PDB entry 4FAO | X-ray diffraction, 3.36 A resolution | chains A and E of the 6 polymer chains in the assembly

[Chain A]
Molecule: Growth/differentiation factor 2
Source organism: Homo sapiens
UniProtKB: Q9UK05 (GDF2_HUMAN); residues 1-110 here correspond to UniProt positions 320-429 (UniProt number = residue number + 319)
Sequence (110 residues; row label = number of the first residue in the row):
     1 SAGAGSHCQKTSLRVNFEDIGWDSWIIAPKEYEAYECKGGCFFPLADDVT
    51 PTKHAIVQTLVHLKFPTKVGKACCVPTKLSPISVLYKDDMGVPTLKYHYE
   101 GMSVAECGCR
Not modelled in the structure: 1-5
UniProt features mapped onto this chain:
  - region: Ser83 to Tyr97 (Interaction with ENG)
Cystine bridges: Cys8-Cys74, Cys37-Cys107, Cys41-Cys109
From the paper describing this entry:
  - specificity-determining residues: Ser24 (by similarity / conservation)
  - specificity-determining residues: Arg14, Lys30, Lys53, Ser80

[Chain E]
Molecule: Activin receptor type-2B
Source organism: Homo sapiens
Notes: fragment: Extracellular domain
UniProtKB: Q13705 (AVR2B_HUMAN); residues 1-116 here correspond to UniProt positions 19-134 (UniProt number = residue number + 18)
Sequence (124 residues; row label = number of the first residue in the row; numbers below 1 keep their minus sign (Gly-1 is residue -1)):
    -1 GASGRGEAETRECIYYNANWELERTNQSGLERCEGEQDKRLHCYASWRNS
    49 SGTIELVKKGCWLDDFNCYDRQECVATEENPQVYFCCCEGNFCNERFTHL
    99 PEAGGPEVTYEPPPTAPTGDDDDK
Not modelled in the structure: -1 to 8, 100-122
Construct notes: expression tag (-1 to 0, 117-122)
UniProt features mapped onto this chain:
  - glycosylation (N-linked (GlcNAc...) asparagine): Asn24, Asn47
Cystine bridges: Cys11-Cys41, Cys31-Cys59, Cys66-Cys85, Cys72-Cys84, Cys86-Cys91
Covalent attachments: N-acetylglucosamine (NAG) linked to Asn24, Asn47
From the paper describing this entry:
  - post-translational modification sites: Asn24

[Interface between chain A and chain E]
Pairs across the interface (36; chain A residue first):
  Arg14(A) - Phe64(E)
  Ile27(A) - Val81(E)  hydrophobic
  Ala28(A) - Trp60(E)
  Ala28(A) - Phe83(E)  hydrophobic
  Pro29(A) - Trp60(E)
  Pro29(A) - Asp63(E)
  Lys30(A) - Glu76(E)
  Glu31(A) - Phe64(E)
  Glu31(A) - Asn65(E)
  Tyr32(A) - Phe64(E)  hydrophobic
  Glu33(A) - Phe64(E)
  Lys78(A) - Glu34(E)
  Ser80(A) - Glu34(E)  hydrogen bond
  Ser80(A) - Lys37(E)
  Pro81(A) - Leu61(E)
  Ser83(A) - Trp60(E)
  Ser83(A) - Leu61(E)  hydrogen bond (side chain-backbone)
  Val84(A) - Trp60(E)  hydrophobic
  Leu85(A) - Ser44(E)
  Leu85(A) - Trp60(E)
  Leu85(A) - Phe83(E)  hydrophobic
  Lys87(A) - Gln80(E)
  Gly91(A) - Arg46(E)
  Val92(A) - Asn17(E)
  Pro93(A) - Arg46(E)
  Pro93(A) - Val55(E)  hydrophobic
  Pro93(A) - Lys56(E)  hydrogen bond (backbone-side chain)
  Pro93(A) - Val81(E)  hydrophobic
  Thr94(A) - Glu21(E)
  Thr94(A) - Lys56(E)
  Leu95(A) - Tyr42(E)
  Leu95(A) - Trp60(E)  hydrophobic
  Tyr97(A) - Glu32(E)  hydrogen bond (side chain-backbone)
  Tyr97(A) - Cys59(E)
  Tyr97(A) - Trp60(E)
  Tyr97(A) - Leu61(E)
Also at the interface, not in a pair above, chain A (23 interface residues in all): Ile82, His98
Also at the interface, not in a pair above, chain E (22 interface residues in all): Cys31, Leu39
Interface features reported in the paper:
  - pairs named by the authors: Arg14(A)-Phe64(E) (cation-pi contact), Lys30(A)-Glu76(E), Ser80(A)-Glu34(E) (hydrogen bond), Tyr97(A)-Leu61(E) (hydrophobic contact), Tyr97(A)-Cys59(E) (hydrophobic contact), Tyr97(A)-Glu32(E) (hydrogen bond), Tyr97(A)-Cys31(E) (hydrophobic contact)
  - interface residues, chain A: Ala28(A), Leu85(A), Leu95(A)
  - interface residues, chain E: Tyr42(E), Trp60(E), Phe83(E)

[Summary]
23 residues of chain A and 22 residues of chain E are in contact, with 4 hydrogen bonds. Among the polar pairs
are Ser80(A)-Glu34(E), Ser83(A)-Leu61(E) and Pro93(A)-Lys56(E). The authors report a cation-pi contact between
Arg14(A) and Phe64(E); a contact between Lys30(A) and Glu76(E); hydrogen bonds between Ser80(A) and Glu34(E)
and Tyr97(A) and Glu32(E). The paper reports interface residues Ala28(A), Leu85(A) and Tyr42(E) among others;
specificity determinants Ser24(A), Arg14(A) and Lys30(A) among others.
Chain A is Growth/differentiation factor 2 and chain E is Activin receptor type-2B, both from Homo sapiens;
the structure, Specificity and Structure of a high affinity Activin-like 1 (ALK1) signaling complex, was
determined by X-ray diffraction.
